PDB entry 8VP5 | electron microscopy, 3.18 A resolution | chains A and B of the 4 polymer chains in the assembly

Chain A (and B):
Name: ABC-type bacteriocin transporter
Source organism: Acetivibrio thermocellus ATCC 27405
Notes: chain B of this document is another copy of the same molecule, construct and numbering; everything in this record applies to it too
UniProt: A3DCU1 (A3DCU1_ACET2); residues 1-727 here = UniProt positions 1-727
Amino-acid sequence (750 residues; row label = number of the first residue in the row; numbers below 1 keep their minus sign (Met-22 is residue -22)):
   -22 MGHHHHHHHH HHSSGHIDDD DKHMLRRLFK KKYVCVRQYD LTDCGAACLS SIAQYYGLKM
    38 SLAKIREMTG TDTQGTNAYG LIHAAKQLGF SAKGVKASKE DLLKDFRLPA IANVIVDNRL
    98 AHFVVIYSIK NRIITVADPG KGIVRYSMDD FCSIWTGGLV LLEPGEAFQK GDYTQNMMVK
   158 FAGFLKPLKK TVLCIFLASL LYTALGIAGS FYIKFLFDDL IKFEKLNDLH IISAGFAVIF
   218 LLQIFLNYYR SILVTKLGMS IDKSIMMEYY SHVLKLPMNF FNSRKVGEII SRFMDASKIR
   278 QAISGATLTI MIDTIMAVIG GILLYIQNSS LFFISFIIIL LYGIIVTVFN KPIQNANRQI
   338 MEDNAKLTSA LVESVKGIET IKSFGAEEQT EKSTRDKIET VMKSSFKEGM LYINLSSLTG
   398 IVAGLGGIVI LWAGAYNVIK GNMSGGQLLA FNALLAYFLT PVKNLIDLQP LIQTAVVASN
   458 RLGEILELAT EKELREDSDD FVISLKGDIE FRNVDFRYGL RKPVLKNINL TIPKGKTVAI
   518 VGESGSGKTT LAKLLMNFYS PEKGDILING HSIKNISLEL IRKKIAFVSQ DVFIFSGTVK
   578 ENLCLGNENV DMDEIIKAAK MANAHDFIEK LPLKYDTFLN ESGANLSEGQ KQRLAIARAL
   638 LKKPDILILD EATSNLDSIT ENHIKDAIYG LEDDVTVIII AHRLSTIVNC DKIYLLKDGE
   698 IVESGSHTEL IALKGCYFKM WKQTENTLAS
Not modelled in the structure: -22 to 7, 648-664, 724-727 (chain B: -22 to 7, 648-664, 723-727)
Sequence notes: initiating methionine (-22); expression tag (-21 to 0)
Ligand contacts:
  - A1ACX (3-[oxidanyl-[2-(trimethyl-$L4-azanyl)ethoxy]phosphoryl]oxypropyl hexadecanoate), molecule 1: Val215, Leu218, Leu219, Ile221, Phe222, Tyr225
  - A1ACX, molecule 2: Ala294, Val295, Gly298, Ile299, Tyr302, Phe309, Thr324, Phe435, Val439, Leu442, Ile443, Gln446
  - A1ACX, molecule 3: Phe309, Phe313, Ile316, Leu317, Gly320, Ile321, Thr324, Val325, Val439, Ile443
  - ADP (adenosine-5'-diphosphate): Asn259, Tyr495, Arg498, Val501, Glu520, Ser521, Gly522, Ser523, Gly524, Lys525, Thr526, Thr527
What the authors report for this chain:
  - conformationally variable residues (order/disorder transition): Ser651 to Ile665

Interface between chain A and chain B:
Pairs across the interface (185):
  Gln51(A) with Asn622(B)
  Asn95(A) with Phe615(B)
  Arg96(A) with Phe615(B)
  Tyr189(A) with Leu408(B), hydrophobic; Trp409(B)
  Leu193(A) with Leu408(B), hydrophobic; Ala412(B), hydrophobic
  Phe194(A) with Gly422(B); Leu426(B), hydrophobic
  Leu197(A) with Ile416(B)
  Ile198(A) with Ala412(B), hydrophobic; Val415(B), hydrophobic
  Glu201(A) with Ile416(B)
  Leu203(A) with Tyr413(B), hydrophobic; Ile416(B), hydrophobic; Lys417(B)
  Leu206(A) with Trp409(B); Ala412(B), hydrophobic; Tyr413(B); Ile416(B), hydrophobic
  His207(A) with Trp409(B), hydrogen bond
  Ser210(A) with Trp409(B)
  Phe213(A) with Ile405(B)
  Ala214(A) with Leu402(B), hydrophobic; Ile405(B), hydrophobic
  Phe217(A) with Gly397(B); Gly401(B); Leu402(B); Ile405(B), hydrophobic
  Ile221(A) with Ile398(B), hydrophobic
  Tyr225(A) with Met387(B); Ile390(B), hydrophobic; Asn391(B), hydrogen bond; Ser394(B)
  Ile229(A) with Met387(B), hydrophobic
  Thr232(A) with Phe383(B); Ile390(B)
  Lys233(A) with Phe383(B)
  Met236(A) with Met379(B), hydrophobic; Ser382(B)
  Asp239(A) with Met379(B)
  Lys240(A) with Arg372(B); Glu376(B), salt bridge; Met379(B)
  Met244(A) with Glu368(B); Arg372(B); Ile375(B), hydrophobic
  Tyr247(A) with Leu348(B), hydrophobic; Ser351(B), hydrogen bond; Thr367(B); Thr371(B), hydrogen bond
  Ser248(A) with Glu368(B), hydrogen bond
  Leu251(A) with Ile355(B), hydrophobic; Glu364(B); Glu368(B)
  Leu253(A) with Lys359(B), hydrogen bond (backbone-side chain)
  Met255(A) with Lys359(B)
  Phe258(A) with Ile355(B), hydrophobic
  Lys262(A) with Glu618(B), salt bridge
  Val263(A) with Val352(B), hydrophobic; Lys353(B)
  Ile266(A) with Val352(B), hydrophobic
  Ile267(A) with Leu348(B), hydrophobic; Val352(B), hydrophobic
  Phe270(A) with Leu348(B), hydrophobic
  Leu348(A) with Tyr247(B), hydrophobic; Ile267(B), hydrophobic; Phe270(B), hydrophobic
  Glu350(A) with Phe570(B); Ile571(B); Phe572(B); Ser573(B), hydrogen bond (side chain-backbone); Ser619(B), hydrogen bond
  Ser351(A) with Tyr247(B), hydrogen bond
  Val352(A) with Val263(B), hydrophobic; Ile266(B), hydrophobic
  Lys353(A) with Val263(B)
  Gly354(A) with Phe570(B); Phe572(B)
  Ile355(A) with Leu251(B), hydrophobic; Met255(B), hydrophobic; Phe258(B), hydrophobic
  Glu356(A) with Met255(B); Lys530(B), salt bridge; Phe535(B)
  Thr357(A) with Phe570(B); Phe572(B); Leu582(B); Arg635(B)
  Ile358(A) with Phe572(B), hydrophobic
  Lys359(A) with Leu253(B), hydrogen bond (side chain-backbone); Met255(B); Glu468(B), salt bridge; Phe535(B); Arg559(B)
  Ser360(A) with Met533(B); Arg559(B); Lys639(B), hydrogen bond
  Phe361(A) with Leu582(B); Gly583(B); Arg635(B); Lys639(B)
  Ala363(A) with Leu582(B), hydrophobic; Gly583(B)
  Glu364(A) with Leu251(B)
  Gln366(A) with Gly583(B), hydrogen bond (side chain-backbone); Glu585(B), hydrogen bond
  Thr367(A) with Tyr247(B); Leu251(B)
  Glu368(A) with Met244(B); Ser248(B), hydrogen bond; Leu251(B); Lys252(B), salt bridge
  Thr371(A) with Tyr247(B)
  Arg372(A) with Met244(B)
  Ile375(A) with Lys240(B); Met244(B), hydrophobic
  Glu376(A) with Lys240(B), salt bridge
  Met379(A) with Met236(B); Asp239(B)
  Phe383(A) with Met236(B), hydrophobic
  Met387(A) with Tyr225(B); Ile229(B), hydrophobic
  Ile390(A) with Tyr225(B), hydrophobic; Thr232(B)
  Asn391(A) with Tyr225(B), hydrogen bond
  Ser394(A) with Tyr225(B)
  Gly397(A) with Phe217(B)
  Ile398(A) with Phe217(B); Ile221(B), hydrophobic
  Gly401(A) with Phe217(B)
  Leu402(A) with Ala214(B), hydrophobic; Phe217(B)
  Ile405(A) with Phe213(B); Ala214(B), hydrophobic; Phe217(B), hydrophobic
  Leu408(A) with Tyr189(B), hydrophobic; Ile190(B), hydrophobic; Leu193(B), hydrophobic
  Trp409(A) with Tyr189(B); Leu206(B); His207(B), hydrogen bond; Ser210(B)
  Ala412(A) with Leu193(B), hydrophobic; Ile198(B), hydrophobic; Leu206(B), hydrophobic
  Tyr413(A) with Leu203(B), hydrophobic; Leu206(B)
  Val415(A) with Ile198(B), hydrophobic
  Ile416(A) with Leu197(B); Glu201(B); Leu203(B), hydrophobic
  Gly422(A) with Phe194(B)
  Leu426(A) with Phe194(B), hydrophobic
  Glu468(A) with Lys359(B), salt bridge
  Lys530(A) with Glu356(B), salt bridge
  Met533(A) with Ser360(B)
  Phe535(A) with Glu356(B)
  Arg559(A) with Lys359(B); Ser360(B)
  Phe570(A) with Glu350(B); Gly354(B); Thr357(B)
  Phe572(A) with Glu350(B)
  Ser573(A) with Glu350(B), hydrogen bond
  Leu582(A) with Thr357(B); Phe361(B); Ala363(B), hydrophobic
  Gly583(A) with Phe361(B); Ala363(B); Gln366(B), hydrogen bond (backbone-side chain)
  Glu585(A) with Gln366(B), hydrogen bond
  Phe615(A) with Arg96(B)
  Asn617(A) with Arg96(B); Leu97(B)
  Glu618(A) with Lys262(B), salt bridge
  Ser619(A) with Glu350(B)
  Arg635(A) with Thr357(B); Phe361(B)
  Lys639(A) with Ser360(B), hydrogen bond; Phe361(B)
  Arg680(A) with Arg680(B); Thr721(B), hydrogen bond (side chain-backbone)
  Thr721(A) with Arg680(B), hydrogen bond (backbone-side chain)
  Glu722(A) with Arg680(B)
Other interface residues (no listed pair), chain A (111 interface residues in all): Ile190, Lys202, Leu218, Ser228, Met243, Lys252, Pro254, Val349, Gly362, Lys417, Ile562, Asn584, Asn622, Ser682
Other interface residues (no listed pair), chain B (116 interface residues in all): Gln51, Asn95, Lys202, Ala211, Leu218, Ser228, Lys233, Met243, Pro254, Val349, Gly362, Tyr536, Ile562, Cys581, Asn584, Ala621, Ser682, Glu722

Summary:
111 residues of chain A face 116 of chain B across their interface; the contacts include 22 hydrogen bonds and
9 salt bridges. Polar contacts include Lys240(A)-Glu376(B), Lys262(A)-Glu618(B) and Glu356(A)-Lys530(B).
Ligands of chain A: ADP and 3 copies of compound A1ACX. From the paper: conformational variability at
Ser651(A).
Both chains are ABC-type bacteriocin transporter (Acetivibrio thermocellus ATCC 27405). Entry 8VP5 (Cryo-EM
structure of the ABC transporter PCAT1 bound with ADP and Substrate) was determined by electron microscopy,
deposited together with 8VP3 and 8VP9.
